PDB entry 7QJ2 | electron microscopy, 8.60 A resolution (very low resolution: no residue pairs are listed; an interface is given only as per-side residue counts) | chains j and k of the 22 polymer chains in the assembly

== Chain j ==
Molecule: Gamma-tubulin complex component 3
From: Homo sapiens
UniProtKB: Q96CW5 (GCP3_HUMAN); residues 1-907 here = UniProt positions 1-907
Amino-acid sequence (907 residues; numbered 1 to 907; the number before each row is that of its first residue):
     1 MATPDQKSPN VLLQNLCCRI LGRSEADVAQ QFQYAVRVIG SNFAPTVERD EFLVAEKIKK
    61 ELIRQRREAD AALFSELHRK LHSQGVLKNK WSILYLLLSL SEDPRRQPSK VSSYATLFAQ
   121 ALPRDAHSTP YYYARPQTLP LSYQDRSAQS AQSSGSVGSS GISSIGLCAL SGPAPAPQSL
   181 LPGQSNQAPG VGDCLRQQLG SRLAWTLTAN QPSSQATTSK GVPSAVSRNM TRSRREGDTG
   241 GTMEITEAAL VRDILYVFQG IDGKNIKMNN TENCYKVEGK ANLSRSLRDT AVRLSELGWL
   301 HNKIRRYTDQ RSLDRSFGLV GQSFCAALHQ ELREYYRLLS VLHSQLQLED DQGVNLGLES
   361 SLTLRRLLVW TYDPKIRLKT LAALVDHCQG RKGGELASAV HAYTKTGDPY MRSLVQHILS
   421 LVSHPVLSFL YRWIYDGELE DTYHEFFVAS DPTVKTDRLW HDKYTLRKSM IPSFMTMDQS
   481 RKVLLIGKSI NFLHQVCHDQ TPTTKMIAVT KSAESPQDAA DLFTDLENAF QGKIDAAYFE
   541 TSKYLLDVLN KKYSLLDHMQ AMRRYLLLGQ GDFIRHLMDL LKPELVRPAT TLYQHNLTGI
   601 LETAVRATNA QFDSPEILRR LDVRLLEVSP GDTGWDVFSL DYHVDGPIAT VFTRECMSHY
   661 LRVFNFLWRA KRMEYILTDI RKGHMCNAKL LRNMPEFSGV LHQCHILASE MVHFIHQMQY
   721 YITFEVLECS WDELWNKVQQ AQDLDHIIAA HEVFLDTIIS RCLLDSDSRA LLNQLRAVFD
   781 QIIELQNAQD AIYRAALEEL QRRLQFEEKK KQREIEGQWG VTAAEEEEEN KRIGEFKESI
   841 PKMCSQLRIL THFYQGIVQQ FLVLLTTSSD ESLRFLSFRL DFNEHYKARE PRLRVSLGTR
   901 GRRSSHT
Disordered / not traced: 1-6, 106-907
Curated features (UniProtKB/Swiss-Prot):
  - modified residue: A2 (N-acetylalanine), S113 (Phosphoserine)

== Chain k ==
Molecule: Mitotic-spindle organizing protein 1
From: Homo sapiens
UniProtKB: Q08AG7 (MZT1_HUMAN); numbering as in UniProt (aligned over 1-82)
Amino-acid sequence (82 residues; each row starts with the number of its first residue):
     1 MASSSGAGAA AAAAAANLNA VRETMDVLLE ISRILNTGLD METLSICVRL CEQGINPEAL
    61 SSVIKELRKA TEALKAAENM TS
Disordered / not traced: 1-10, 76-82
Curated features (UniProtKB/Swiss-Prot):
  - modified residue: A2 (N-acetylalanine)

== Interface between chain j and chain k ==
At this resolution (9 A) residue pairs are not listed: 40 residues of chain j and 40 of chain k lie at the interface.

== Overview ==
Chain j and chain k each contribute 40 residues to their interface.
Chain j is Gamma-tubulin complex component 3 and chain k is Mitotic-spindle organizing protein 1, both from
Homo sapiens; the structure, Structure of recombinant human gamma-Tubulin Ring Complex 8-spoked assembly
intermediate (spokes 5-12), was determined by electron microscopy, deposited together with 7QJ0, 7QJ1, 7QJ3,
7QJ4, 7QJD and 7QJE.
